PDB entry 5KSB | X-ray diffraction, 2.90 A resolution | chains A and H of the 5 polymer chains in the assembly

Chain A:
Molecule: HLA class II histocompatibility antigen, DQ alpha 1 chain
Source organism: Homo sapiens
Reference sequence: P01909 (DQA1_HUMAN); the construct lacks a stretch of the UniProt sequence and is renumbered around it, so the offset changes along the chain: -1 to 9 = UniProt 24-34; 10-51 = UniProt 36-77; 53-181 = UniProt 78-206
Sequence (191 residues; each row starts with the number of its first residue; note: 1 number in that range is skipped by the numbering (no residue carries it; nothing is unmodelled there); numbers below 1 keep their minus sign (Glu-1 is residue -1)):
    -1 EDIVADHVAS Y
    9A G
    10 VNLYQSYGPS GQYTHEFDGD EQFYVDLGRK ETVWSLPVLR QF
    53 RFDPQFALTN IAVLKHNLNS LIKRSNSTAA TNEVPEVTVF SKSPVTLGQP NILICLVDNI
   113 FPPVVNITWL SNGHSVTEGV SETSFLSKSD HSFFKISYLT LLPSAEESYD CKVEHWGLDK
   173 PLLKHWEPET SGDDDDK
Unresolved in the structure: -1, 181-189
Differences from the reference sequence: conflict Ser44 (Cys70 in P01909); expression tag (182-189)
Curated features (UniProtKB/Swiss-Prot):
  - region: Glu179 to Glu181 (Connecting peptide)
  - glycosylation (N-linked (GlcNAc...) asparagine): Asn78, Asn118
Disulfides: Cys107-Cys163
Glycans and other covalent adducts: N-acetylglucosamine (NAG) linked to Asn78, Asn118

Chain H:
Molecule: T15 TCR beta TRBV9*01
Source organism: Homo sapiens
Sequence (243 residues; row label = number of the first residue in the row; note: 13 numbers in that range are skipped by the numbering (no residue carries them; nothing is unmodelled there)):
     2 MGVTQTPKHL ITATGQRVTL RCSPRSGD
    37 LSVYWYQQSL DQGLQFLIQY YN
    63 GEERAKGNIL
    74 ERFSAQQF
    83 PDLHSELNLS SLELGDSALY FCASSNRGLG TDTQYFGPGT RLTVLEDLKN VFPPEVAVFE
   143 PSEAEISHTQ KATLVCLATG FFPDHVELSW WVNGKEVHSG VCTDPQPLKE QPALNDSRYA
   203 LSSRLRVSAT FWQNPRNHFR CQVQFYGLSE NDEWTQDRAK PVTQIVSAEA WGRAD
Unresolved in the structure: 2, 257
Disulfides: Cys23-Cys104, Cys158-Cys223

Interface between chain A and chain H:
Pairs across the interface (8):
  Thr61(A) with Arg66(H), hydrogen bond; Leu111(H)
  Asn62(A) with Leu111(H)
  Ala64(A) with Tyr57(H); Arg66(H)
  Val65(A) with Tyr57(H)
  His68(A) with Leu37(H); Asn58(H)
Interface residues without a listed pair, chain H (6 interface residues in all): Arg109

In short:
5 residues of chain A and 6 residues of chain H are in contact; the contacts include 1 hydrogen bond. Its one
hydrogen-bonded contact is Thr61(A)-Arg66(H). Covalently linked N-acetylglucosamine: at Asn78(A) and
Asn118(A).
Here chain A is HLA class II histocompatibility antigen, DQ alpha 1 chain and chain H is T15 TCR beta
TRBV9*01, both from Homo sapiens. Entry 5KSB (T15-DQ8.5-glia-gamma1 complex) was determined by X-ray
diffraction, deposited together with 5KS9 and 5KSA.
